7O0I - chains H and V of the 60 polymer chains in the assembly; structure by electron microscopy, 8.30 A resolution (very low resolution: no residue pairs are listed; an interface is given only as per-side residue counts).

Chain H (and V):
Protein: Anti-anti-sigma factor
Source organism: Vibrio vulnificus
Notes: chain V of this document is another copy of the same molecule, construct and numbering; everything in this record applies to it too
Reference sequence: A0A1W6M9Q5 (A0A1W6M9Q5_VIBVL); residues 2-307 here correspond to UniProt positions 1-306 (UniProt number = residue number - 1)
Chain sequence (306 residues; row label = number of the first residue in the row):
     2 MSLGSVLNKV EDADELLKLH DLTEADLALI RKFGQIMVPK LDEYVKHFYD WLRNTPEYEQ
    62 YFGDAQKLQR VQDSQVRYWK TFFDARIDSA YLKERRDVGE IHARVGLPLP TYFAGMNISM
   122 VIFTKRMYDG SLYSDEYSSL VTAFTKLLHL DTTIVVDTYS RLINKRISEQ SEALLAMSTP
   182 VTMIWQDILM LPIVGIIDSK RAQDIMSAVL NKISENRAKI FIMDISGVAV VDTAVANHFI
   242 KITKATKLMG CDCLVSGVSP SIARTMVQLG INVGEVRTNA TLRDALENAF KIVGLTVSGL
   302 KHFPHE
Not modelled in the structure: 2-169, 295-307
Reported in the primary citation:
  - self-association interface (contacts with another copy of this molecule): Val195
  - post-translational modification sites: Ser200, Thr234 (proposed by the authors, not directly observed)

Interface between chain H and chain V:
At this resolution (8 A) residue pairs are not listed: 7 residues of chain H and 7 of chain V lie at the interface.

Summary:
Chain H and chain V each contribute 7 residues to their interface. From the paper: modification sites
Ser200(H) and Thr234(H); a self-association interface involving Val195(H).
Chain H and chain V are both Anti-anti-sigma factor (Vibrio vulnificus); the structure, Vibrio vulnificus
stressosome, was determined by electron microscopy.
